7TK1 - chains 0 and 1 of the 27 polymer chains in the assembly; structure by electron microscopy, 7.10 A resolution (low resolution: residue-level contacts below are approximate; hydrogen-bond / salt-bridge calls are withheld).

== Chain 0 (and 1) ==
Protein: ATP synthase subunit 9
Organism: Saccharomyces cerevisiae
Notes: chain 1 of this document is another copy of the same molecule, construct and numbering; everything in this record applies to it too
UniProt: A0A0G3F489 (A0A0G3F489_YEASX); residues 1-76 here = UniProt positions 1-76
Sequence (76 residues; each row starts with the number of its first residue):
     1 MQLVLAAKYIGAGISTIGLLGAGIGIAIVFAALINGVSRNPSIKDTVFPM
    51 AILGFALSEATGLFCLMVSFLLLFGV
Not modelled in the structure: 76

== Interface between chain 0 and chain 1 ==
Pairs across the interface - 10 pairs, chain 0 then chain 1:
  Ile-14(0) / Gly-13(1)
  Ser-15(0) / Gly-13(1)
  Gly-18(0) / Thr-16(1)
  Gly-18(0) / Leu-20(1)
  Gly-21(0) / Leu-20(1)
  Gly-21(0) / Gly-23(1)
  Gly-21(0) / Ile-24(1)
  Ala-22(0) / Gly-23(1)
  Gly-25(0) / Gly-23(1)
  Gly-25(0) / Ile-24(1)
Interface residues without a listed pair, chain 0 (8 interface residues in all): Gly-11, Ser-58
Interface residues without a listed pair, chain 1 (7 interface residues in all): Tyr-9, Ala-27

== Overview ==
The interface between chain 0 and chain 1 involves 8 residues on one side and 7 on the other.
Both chains are ATP synthase subunit 9 (Saccharomyces cerevisiae). Entry 7TK1 (Yeast ATP synthase State
1catalytic(d) without exogenous ATP backbone model) was determined by electron microscopy, deposited together
with 7TJS, 7TJT, 7TJU, 7TJV, 7TJW, 7TJX and 30 further entries.
